4NJA - chains L and H; structure by X-ray diffraction, 2.20 A resolution.

== Chain L ==
Molecule: 6C8 light chain
From: Mus musculus
Reference sequence: chimeric construct of P01660, Q52L95: residues 1-107 from P01660 (KV3A8_MOUSE) positions 1-111 (offset varies); residues 108-214 from Q52L95 positions 130-236 (UniProt number = residue number + 22)
Chain sequence (218 residues; each row starts with the number of its first residue; a row labelled like 27A-27D holds insertion residues (27A, then the next letters in order)):
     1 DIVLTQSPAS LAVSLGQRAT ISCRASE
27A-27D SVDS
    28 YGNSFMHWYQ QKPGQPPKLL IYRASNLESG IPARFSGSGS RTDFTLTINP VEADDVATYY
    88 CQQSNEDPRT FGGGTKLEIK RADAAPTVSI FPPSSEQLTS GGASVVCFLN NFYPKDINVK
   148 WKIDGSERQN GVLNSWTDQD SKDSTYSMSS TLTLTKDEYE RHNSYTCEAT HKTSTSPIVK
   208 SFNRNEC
Not modelled in the structure: 214
Differences from the reference sequence: conflict Arg96 (Tyr100 in P01660)
Swiss-Prot annotation at these positions:
  - region: Asp1 to Cys23 (Framework-1), Arg24 to His34 (Complementarity-determining-1), Trp35 to Tyr49 (Framework-2), Arg50 to Ser56 (Complementarity-determining-2), Gly57 to Cys88 (Framework-3), Gln89 to Pro95, Thr97 (Complementarity-determining-3), Phe98 to Lys107 (Framework-4)
Disulfides: Cys23-Cys88, Cys134-Cys194

== Chain H ==
Molecule: 6C8 heavy chain
From: Mus musculus
Reference sequence: A0A0F7R1P3 (A0A0F7R1P3_MOUSE); the construct has insertions or renumbered stretches relative to UniProt, so the offset changes along the chain: 114-130 = UniProt 134-150; 133-154 = UniProt 151-172; 162-169 = UniProt 175-182; 171-180 = UniProt 183-192; 4 more segments
Chain sequence (233 residues; numbered 1 to 238 plus 8 insertion-coded residues; 13 numbers in that range are skipped by the numbering (no residue carries them; nothing is unmodelled there); the number before each row is that of its first residue; a row labelled like 82A-82C holds insertion residues (82A, then the next letters in order)):
     1 EVQLQQSGPE LVKPGASVKM SCKASGYTFT DYYMHWVKQS HGKSLEWIGY IY
   52A P
    53 NNGGNGYNQK FKGKATLTVD KSSSTAYMEL
82A-82C RSL
    83 TSDDSAVYYC ARRGGYGI
100A-100D RGYF
   101 DVWGTGTTVT VSSAKTTPPS VYPLAPGCGD
   133 TTGSSVTSGC LVKGYFPEPV TV
   156 TW
   162 NSGSLSSS
   171 VHTFPALLQS
   183 GLYTMSSSVT VPSS
   198 TWP
   202 SQTVT
   208 CSVAHPASST TVDKKLEPSG PISTINPCPP C
Not modelled in the structure: 227-238
Differences from the reference sequence: conflict Ser140 (Leu158 in A0A0F7R1P3), Pro151 (Ser169 in A0A0F7R1P3)
Disulfides: Cys22-Cys92, Cys142-Cys208

== Chain L / chain H interface ==
Pairs across the interface (76; chain L residue first):
  Ser27D(L) with Arg100A(H)
  Tyr28(L) with Arg100A(H)
  Phe32(L) with Arg100A(H)
  His34(L) with Tyr100C(H)
  Tyr36(L) with Phe100D(H), hydrogen bond (side chain-backbone); Trp103(H)
  Gln38(L) with Gln39(H); Tyr91(H), hydrogen bond
  Gln42(L) with Tyr91(H), hydrogen bond (backbone-side chain)
  Pro43(L) with Tyr91(H), hydrophobic; Gly104(H)
  Pro44(L) with Tyr91(H); Trp103(H)
  Leu46(L) with Tyr100C(H), hydrophobic; Phe100D(H)
  Tyr49(L) with Tyr100C(H), hydrophobic
  Tyr87(L) with Gln39(H), hydrogen bond; Gly42(H); Lys43(H), hydrogen bond (side chain-backbone); Leu45(H), hydrophobic
  Gln89(L) with Phe100D(H)
  Ser91(L) with Arg100A(H), hydrogen bond (side chain-backbone)
  Asn92(L) with Arg100A(H), hydrogen bond (backbone-side chain)
  Pro95(L) with Trp47(H), hydrophobic; Asn60(H)
  Arg96(L) with His35(H); Trp47(H); Arg95(H); Ile100(H), hydrogen bond (side chain-backbone); Arg100A(H); Gly100B(H), hydrogen bond (side chain-backbone); Phe100D(H)
  Phe98(L) with Leu45(H); Trp103(H), hydrophobic
  Ser116(L) with Thr139(H)
  Phe118(L) with Leu124(H); Ala125(H); Thr139(H)
  Ser121(L) with Tyr122(H); Pro123(H)
  Glu123(L) with Tyr122(H); Pro123(H); Lys221(H), salt bridge
  Gln124(L) with Tyr122(H); Lys145(H)
  Ser127(L) with Tyr122(H)
  Ser131(L) with Leu143(H); Lys145(H)
  Val133(L) with Leu124(H), hydrophobic
  Phe135(L) with Leu124(H), hydrophobic; Thr139(H); Phe174(H), hydrophobic; Ser188(H); Ser190(H)
  Asn137(L) with Thr139(H); His172(H), hydrogen bond; Phe174(H); Ser190(H)
  Asn138(L) with His172(H), hydrogen bond
  Leu160(L) with Leu177(H), hydrophobic; Gln179(H)
  Asn161(L) with Leu177(H)
  Ser162(L) with Phe174(H); Pro175(H), hydrogen bond (side chain-backbone); Leu177(H)
  Trp163(L) with Pro175(H)
  Thr164(L) with Thr173(H); Phe174(H)
  Ser174(L) with His172(H), hydrogen bond; Phe174(H)
  Met175(L) with Phe174(H)
  Ser176(L) with Phe174(H); Ser188(H), hydrogen bond
  Thr180(L) with Lys145(H)
  Phe209(L) with Cys128(H), hydrophobic
  Glu213(L) with Cys128(H)
Interface residues without a listed pair, chain L (45 interface residues in all): Lys45, Arg50, Glu55, Asp94, Pro119
Interface residues without a listed pair, chain H (42 interface residues in all): Val37, Glu46, Asp101, Thr105, Pro126, Ser140, Gly141, Thr186, Ser189

== Overview ==
The interface between chain L and chain H involves 45 residues on one side and 42 on the other, with 14
hydrogen bonds and 1 salt bridge. Polar pairs include Glu123(L)-Lys221(H), Tyr36(L)-Phe100D(H) and
Gln38(L)-Tyr91(H).
Here chain L is 6C8 light chain and chain H is 6C8 heavy chain, both from Mus musculus. Entry 4NJA (Crystal
structure of Fab 6C8 in complex with MPTS) was determined by X-ray diffraction (same publication as 4NJ9).
